Entry 2AIK (X-ray diffraction, 1.73 A resolution); this record covers chains X and P.

Chain X:
Protein: Sulfatase modifying factor 1
From: Homo sapiens
Reference sequence: Q8NBK3 (SUMF1_HUMAN); numbering as in UniProt (aligned over 86-371)
Amino-acid sequence (286 residues; row label = number of the first residue in the row):
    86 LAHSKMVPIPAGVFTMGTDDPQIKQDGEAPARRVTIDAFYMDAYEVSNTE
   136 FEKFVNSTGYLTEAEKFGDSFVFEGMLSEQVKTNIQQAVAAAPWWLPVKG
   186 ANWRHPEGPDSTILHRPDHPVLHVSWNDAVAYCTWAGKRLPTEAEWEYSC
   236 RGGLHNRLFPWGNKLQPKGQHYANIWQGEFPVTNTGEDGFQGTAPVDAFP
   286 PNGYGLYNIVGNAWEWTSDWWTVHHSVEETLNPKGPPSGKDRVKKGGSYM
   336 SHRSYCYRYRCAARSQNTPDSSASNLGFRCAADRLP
Unresolved in the structure: 163-174
Cystine bridges: C218-C365, C235-C346
Covalent attachments: N-acetylglucosamine (NAG) linked to N141
Construct notes: engineered mutation S336 (Cys in Q8NBK3)
Ion coordination: Ca2+ site 1: E130, N293, G296, A298, E300; Ca2+ site 2: N259, I260, D273, F275
Reported in the primary citation:
  - conformationally variable residues (loop rearrangement, side-chain flip): F156, W179, F265 to P266, S336 to Y340, Q351, N352
  - specificity-determining residues: D154, F156, W180
  - binding site for chloride ion: W299, S333, S336
  - catalytic residues: W299 (proposed by the authors, not directly observed)
  - disease-associated variants - A177P: decreased catalytic activity (citing earlier work)
  - disease-associated variants - W179S: decreased binding to LCTPSRA peptide from Arylsulfatase A (chain P) (proposed by the authors, not directly observed)
  - binding site for LCTPSRA peptide from Arylsulfatase A (chain P): C341
  - mutagenesis - C336S: abolished catalytic activity (citing earlier work)

Chain P:
Protein: LCTPSRA peptide from Arylsulfatase A
Reference sequence: P15289 (ARSA_HUMAN); residues 68-74 here = UniProt positions 68-74
Amino-acid sequence (7 residues; row label = number of the first residue in the row):
    68 LCTPSRA
Swiss-Prot annotation at these positions:
  - active site: C69 (Nucleophile)
  - binding site (Ca(2+)): C69
  - modified residue: C69 (3-oxoalanine (Cys))
  - natural variant: L68 (L68P: In MLD)
  - mutagenesis: C69 to T70 (Strongly reduces formation of 3-oxoalanine (also known as C-formylglycine, FGly)), C69 (C69A: Abolishes enzyme activity; C69S: Abolishes formation of 3-oxoalanine (also known as C-formylglycine, FGly). Strongly decreases enzyme activity)

Interface between chain X and chain P:
Pairs across the interface (27; chain X residue first):
  A149(X) with R73(P)
  F152(X) with R73(P)
  D154(X) with R73(P), salt bridge
  F156(X) with P71(P), hydrophobic; S72(P)
  A176(X) with L68(P), hydrophobic; P71(P)
  W180(X) with C69(P); P71(P), hydrophobic
  W299(X) with C69(P), hydrophobic; T70(P)
  D326(X) with S72(P)
  K329(X) with T70(P), hydrogen bond
  Y340(X) with L68(P), hydrogen bond (side chain-backbone)
  C341(X) with C69(P), disulfide
  R343(X) with C69(P), hydrogen bond
  N352(X) with T70(P), hydrogen bond (side chain-backbone); P71(P), hydrogen bond (side chain-backbone); S72(P), hydrogen bond
  T353(X) with S72(P), hydrogen bond (backbone-side chain)
  D355(X) with R73(P), hydrogen bond (backbone-side chain)
  S356(X) with S72(P), hydrogen bond; R73(P), hydrogen bond (side chain-backbone)
  S357(X) with R73(P), hydrogen bond
  A358(X) with T70(P)
  N360(X) with C69(P), hydrogen bond (side chain-backbone); T70(P), hydrogen bond
Also at the interface, not in a pair above, chain X (22 interface residues in all): S155, A175, L361
Cross-chain cystine bridges: C341(X)-C69(P)
From the paper, about this interface:
  - residue pairs: D154(X)-R73(P), F156(X)-P71(P) (hydrophobic contact), A176(X)-P71(P) (hydrophobic contact), W180(X)-P71(P) (hydrophobic contact), C341(X)-C69(P) (covalent link), N352(X)-S72(P) (hydrogen bond), T353(X)-S72(P) (hydrogen bond), D355(X)-R73(P) (backbone contact), S357(X)-R73(P) (hydrogen bond), N360(X)-C69(P) (hydrogen bond), N360(X)-T70(P) (hydrogen bond)
  - interface residues, chain X: W179(X)

Summary:
The interface between chain X and chain P involves 22 residues on one side and 6 on the other; the contacts
include 1 disulfide bond, 13 hydrogen bonds and 1 salt bridge. Polar pairs include D154(X)-R73(P),
K329(X)-T70(P) and Y340(X)-L68(P). The authors report contacts between D154(X) and R73(P) and C341(X) and
C69(P); hydrophobic contacts between F156(X) and P71(P), A176(X) and P71(P) and W180(X) and P71(P); hydrogen
bonds between N352(X) and S72(P), T353(X) and S72(P) and S357(X) and R73(P) among others. From the paper: the
catalytic residue W299(X); A177P of chain X reduces catalytic activity; 3 substitutions were tested in all.
Here chain X is Sulfatase modifying factor 1 (Homo sapiens) and chain P is LCTPSRA peptide from Arylsulfatase
A. Entry 2AIK (Formylglycine generating enzyme C336S mutant covalently bound to substrate peptide LCTPSRA) was
determined by X-ray diffraction together with 2AFT, 2AFY, 2AII and 2AIJ from the same study.
